5DJS - chain A; structure by X-ray diffraction, 2.80 A resolution.

# Chain A
Molecule: Tetratricopeptide TPR_2 repeat protein
Organism: Thermobaculum terrenum
UniProtKB: D1CIY5 (D1CIY5_THET1); residue numbers follow UniProt; this construct covers 1-529
Chain sequence (529 residues; each row starts with the number of its first residue):
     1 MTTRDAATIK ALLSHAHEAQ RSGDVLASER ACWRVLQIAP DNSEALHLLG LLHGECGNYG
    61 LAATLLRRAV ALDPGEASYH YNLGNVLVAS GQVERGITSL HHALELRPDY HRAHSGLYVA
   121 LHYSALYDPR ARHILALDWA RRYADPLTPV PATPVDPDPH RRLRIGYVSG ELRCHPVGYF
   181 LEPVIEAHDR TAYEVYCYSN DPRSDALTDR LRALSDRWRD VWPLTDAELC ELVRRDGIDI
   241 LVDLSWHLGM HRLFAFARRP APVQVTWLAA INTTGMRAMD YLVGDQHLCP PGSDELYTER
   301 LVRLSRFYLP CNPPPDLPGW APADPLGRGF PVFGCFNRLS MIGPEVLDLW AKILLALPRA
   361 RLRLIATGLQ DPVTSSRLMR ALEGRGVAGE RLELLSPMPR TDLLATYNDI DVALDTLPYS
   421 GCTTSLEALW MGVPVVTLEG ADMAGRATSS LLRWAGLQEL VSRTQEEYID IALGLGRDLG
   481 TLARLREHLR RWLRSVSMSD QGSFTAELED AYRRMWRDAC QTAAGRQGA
Unresolved in the structure: 325-328, 525-529
Sequence notes: engineered mutation Met341 (Lys in D1CIY5)
Small-molecule neighbours: UDP (uridine-5'-diphosphate): Pro176, Tyr179, Phe336, Asn337, Arg338, Met341, Ile365, Pro397, Met398, Pro399, Arg400, Leu403, Gly421, Cys422, Thr423, Thr424, Glu427
From the paper describing this entry:
  - catalytic residues: Cys422, Thr423, Thr424

# Summary
Bound to chain A: UDP. From the paper: catalytic residues Cys422, Thr423 and Thr424.
Chain A is Tetratricopeptide TPR_2 repeat protein (Thermobaculum terrenum); the structure, Thermobaculum
terrenum O-GlcNAc transferase mutant - K341M, was determined by X-ray diffraction (same publication as 5DIY).
